Entry 9JD0 (X-ray diffraction, 2.00 A resolution); this record covers chains A and C of the 3 polymer chains in the assembly.

# Chain A
Name: Transmembrane protease serine 2 non-catalytic chain
Organism: Homo sapiens
UniProtKB: O15393 (TMPS2_HUMAN); residue numbers follow UniProt; this construct covers 109-254
Chain sequence (146 residues; row label = number of the first residue in the row):
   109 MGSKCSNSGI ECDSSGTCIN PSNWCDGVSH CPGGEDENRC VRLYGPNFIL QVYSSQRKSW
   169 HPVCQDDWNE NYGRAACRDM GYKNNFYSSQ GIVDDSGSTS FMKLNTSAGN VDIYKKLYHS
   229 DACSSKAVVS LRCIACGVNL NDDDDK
Not modelled in the structure: 109-112, 250-254
Construct notes: engineered mutation Asp250 (Ser in O15393), Asp251 (Ser in O15393), Asp252 (Arg in O15393), Asp253 (Gln in O15393), Lys254 (Ser in O15393)
Disulfide bonds: Cys113-Cys126, Cys120-Cys139, Cys133-Cys148, Cys172-Cys231, Cys185-Cys241
Covalently attached groups: N-acetylglucosamine (NAG) linked to Asn213
Ion coordination: Ca2+: Asn131, Asp134, Val136, Asp144, Glu145

# Chain C
Name: Transmembrane protease serine 2 catalytic chain
Organism: Homo sapiens
UniProtKB: O15393 (TMPS2_HUMAN); residue numbers follow UniProt; this construct covers 256-492
Chain sequence (249 residues; numbered 256 to 504; the number before each row is that of its first residue):
   256 IVGGESALPG AWPWQVSLHV QNVHVCGGSI ITPEWIVTAA HCVEKPLNNP WHWTAFAGIL
   316 RQSFMFYGAG YQVEKVISHP NYDSKTKNND IALMKLQKPL TFNDLVKPVC LPNPGMMLQP
   376 EQLCWISGWG ATEEKGKTSE VLNAAKVLLI ETQRCNSRYV YDNLITPAMI CAGFLQGNVD
   436 SCQGDSGGPL VTSKNNIWWL IGDTSWGSGC AKAYRPGVYG NVMVFTDWIY RQMRADGEFV
   496 EHHHHHHHH
Not modelled in the structure: 494-504
Construct notes: expression tag (493-504)
Disulfide bonds: Cys281-Cys297, Cys410-Cys426, Cys437-Cys465
Residues lining bound ligands: malonate ion (MLI): Lys340, Thr341, Lys342, Leu419, Met424, Trp461

# Chain A / chain C interface
Pairs across the interface (56):
  Ser122(A) with Asn336(C), hydrogen bond
  Glu143(A) with Arg486(C), hydrogen bond (backbone-side chain)
  Glu145(A) with Arg489(C)
  Asn146(A) with Arg486(C), hydrogen bond; Arg489(C)
  Arg147(A) with Asp482(C), salt bridge; Tyr485(C); Arg486(C)
  Arg150(A) with Pro369(C)
  Leu151(A) with Asn368(C); Pro369(C)
  Tyr152(A) with Pro369(C); Gly370(C)
  Gly153(A) with Asn368(C), hydrogen bond (backbone-side chain); Pro369(C), hydrogen bond (backbone-backbone); Gly370(C)
  Pro154(A) with Gly370(C); Asn450(C), hydrogen bond (backbone-side chain); Trp454(C), hydrophobic
  Asn155(A) with Asn450(C), hydrogen bond
  Phe156(A) with Cys365(C), hydrophobic; Asn368(C); Trp454(C), hydrophobic
  Asp187(A) with Arg489(C), salt bridge
  Met188(A) with Tyr485(C)
  Gly189(A) with Met488(C); Arg489(C)
  Tyr190(A) with Leu366(C); Tyr485(C)
  Lys191(A) with Glu289(C), salt bridge; Asp491(C), salt bridge; Gly492(C)
  Arg240(A) with Cys365(C), hydrogen bond; Ile452(C)
  Ile242(A) with Ile286(C); Thr287(C)
  Ala243(A) with Pro363(C)
  Cys244(A) with Pro363(C); Val364(C); Cys365(C), disulfide
  Gly245(A) with Pro363(C), hydrogen bond (backbone-backbone); Cys365(C), hydrogen bond (backbone-side chain); Ile452(C); Trp453(C), hydrogen bond (backbone-backbone)
  Val246(A) with Pro268(C); Trp269(C); Lys362(C)
  Asn247(A) with Gly265(C); Ala266(C), hydrogen bond (side chain-backbone); Trp267(C); Pro268(C); Trp269(C); Trp453(C), hydrogen bond
  Leu248(A) with Pro264(C); Gly265(C), hydrogen bond (backbone-backbone); Ala266(C), hydrophobic
Other interface residues (no listed pair), chain A (28 interface residues in all): Trp132, Arg186, Asn193
Other interface residues (no listed pair), chain C (35 interface residues in all): Leu263, Pro288, Met371, Met372, Lys449, Asn451
Disulfides between the chains: Cys244(A)-Cys365(C)

# Overview
28 residues of chain A face 35 of chain C across their interface; the contacts include 1 disulfide bond, 14
hydrogen bonds and 4 salt bridges. Polar pairs include Arg147(A)-Asp482(C), Asp187(A)-Arg489(C) and
Lys191(A)-Glu289(C). Ligands of chain C: malonate ion. Covalently linked N-acetylglucosamine: at Asn213(A).
Here chain A is Transmembrane protease serine 2 non-catalytic chain and chain C is Transmembrane protease
serine 2 catalytic chain, both from Homo sapiens. Entry 9JD0 (Crystal structure of TMPRSS2 in complex with
nanobody) was determined by X-ray diffraction together with 9JCX, 9JD1 and 9U8G from the same study.
